PDB entry 4WVO | X-ray diffraction, 2.25 A resolution | chains A and B

Chain A:
Name: Abscisic acid receptor PYR1
Organism: Arabidopsis thaliana
UniProtKB: O49686 (PYR1_ARATH); numbering as in UniProt (aligned over 1-181)
Amino-acid sequence (181 residues; numbered 1 to 181; the number before each row is that of its first residue):
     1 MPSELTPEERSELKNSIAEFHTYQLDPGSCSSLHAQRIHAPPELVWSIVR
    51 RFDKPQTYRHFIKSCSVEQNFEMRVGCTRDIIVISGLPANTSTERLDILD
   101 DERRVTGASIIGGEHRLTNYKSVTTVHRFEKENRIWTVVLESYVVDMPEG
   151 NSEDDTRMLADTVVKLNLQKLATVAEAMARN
Unresolved in the structure: 1-2, 69-72, 181
Construct notes: engineered mutation R59 (Lys in O49686), I81 (Val in O49686), A108 (Phe in O49686), L159 (Phe in O49686)
Curated features (UniProtKB/Swiss-Prot):
  - motif: S85 to A89 (Gate loop), H115 to L117 (Latch loop)
  - binding site (abscisate): A89 to E94, R116 to S122, E141
  - site (Involved in interactions with PP2Cs): P88, S152
  - modified residue: T78 (Phosphothreonine)
Small-molecule neighbours: Mandipropamid (3UZ; (2S)-2-(4-chlorophenyl)-N-{2-[3-methoxy-4-(prop-2-yn-1-yloxy)phenyl]ethyl}-2-(prop-2-yn-1-yloxy)ethanamide): R59, H60, F61, I62, R79, I81, V83, L87, P88, A89, T91, S92, E94, A108, S109, I110, H115, L117, Y120, S122, L159, A160, V163, N167

Chain B:
Name: Protein phosphatase 2C 16
Organism: Arabidopsis thaliana
Notes: EC 3.1.3.16
UniProtKB: Q9CAJ0 (P2C16_ARATH); residue numbers follow UniProt; this construct covers 178-505
Amino-acid sequence (331 residues; numbered 175 to 505; the number before each row is that of its first residue):
   175 GAMGRSVYELDCIPLWGTVSIQGNRSEMEDAFAVSPHFLKLPIKMLMGDH
   225 EGMSPSLTHLTGHFFGVYDGHGGHKVADYCRDRLHFALAEEIERIKDELC
   275 KRNTGEGRQVQWDKVFTSCFLTVDGEIEGKIGRAVVGSSDKVLEAVASET
   325 VGSTAVVALVCSSHIVVSNCGDSRAVLFRGKEAMPLSVDHKPDREDEYAR
   375 IENAGGKVIQWQGARVFGVLAMSRSIGDRYLKPYVIPEPEVTFMPRSRED
   425 ECLILASDGLWDVMNNQEVCEIARRRILMWHKKNGAPPLAERGKGIDPAC
   475 QAAADYLSMLALQKGSKDNISIIVIDLKAQR
Unresolved in the structure: 175-185, 222-231, 272-281, 463-466
Construct notes: expression tag (175-177)
Curated features (UniProtKB/Swiss-Prot):
  - binding site (Mn(2+)): D243, G244, D432, D492
  - site: W385 (Lock)
Metal / ion sites: Mg2+ site 1: D243, D432, D492; Mg2+ site 2: D243, G244; Mg2+ site 3: D243, D346

Chain A / chain B interface:
Contacting residue pairs (38; chain A residue first):
  H60(A) - E323(B)  salt bridge
  H60(A) - T324(B)
  F61(A) - T324(B)
  F61(A) - Y404(B)  hydrophobic
  K63(A) - S200(B)  hydrogen bond
  K63(A) - E201(B)  salt bridge
  I84(A) - G246(B)
  I84(A) - T324(B)
  S85(A) - R199(B)
  S85(A) - E203(B)  hydrogen bond
  S85(A) - H245(B)
  S85(A) - G246(B)  hydrogen bond (side chain-backbone)
  S85(A) - G247(B)
  G86(A) - R389(B)  hydrogen bond (backbone-side chain)
  G86(A) - V393(B)
  L87(A) - R389(B)
  L87(A) - V393(B)  hydrophobic
  P88(A) - W385(B)
  P88(A) - Q386(B)  hydrogen bond (backbone-side chain)
  P88(A) - R389(B)
  P88(A) - G392(B)
  P88(A) - V393(B)
  R116(A) - W385(B)
  L117(A) - W385(B)  hydrophobic
  P148(A) - W385(B)  hydrophobic
  N151(A) - I383(B)
  N151(A) - Q384(B)  hydrogen bond (side chain-backbone)
  N151(A) - W385(B)
  D155(A) - I383(B)
  T156(A) - W385(B)
  M158(A) - K381(B)
  M158(A) - I383(B)  hydrophobic
  M158(A) - F391(B)  hydrophobic
  L159(A) - W385(B)
  L159(A) - F391(B)
  L159(A) - G392(B)
  T162(A) - F391(B)
  L166(A) - Y404(B)  hydrophobic
Also at the interface, not in a pair above, chain A (19 interface residues in all): A89
Also at the interface, not in a pair above, chain B (20 interface residues in all): L394

In short:
The interface between chain A and chain B involves 19 residues on one side and 20 on the other, with 6
hydrogen bonds and 2 salt bridges. Polar contacts include H60(A)-E323(B), K63(A)-E201(B) and K63(A)-S200(B).
Bound to chain A: Mandipropamid.
Chain A is Abscisic acid receptor PYR1 and chain B is Protein phosphatase 2C 16, both from Arabidopsis
thaliana; the structure, An engineered PYR1 mandipropamid receptor in complex with mandipropamid and HAB1, was
determined by X-ray diffraction.
